PDB entry 6HLS | electron microscopy, 3.21 A resolution | chains A and K of the 12 polymer chains in the assembly

Chain A:
Name: DNA-directed RNA polymerase I subunit RPA190
Organism: Saccharomyces cerevisiae (strain ATCC 204508 / S288c)
Notes: EC 2.7.7.6
UniProt: P10964 (RPA1_YEAST); numbering as in UniProt (aligned over 1-1664)
Amino-acid sequence (1664 residues; numbered 1 to 1664; the number before each row is that of its first residue):
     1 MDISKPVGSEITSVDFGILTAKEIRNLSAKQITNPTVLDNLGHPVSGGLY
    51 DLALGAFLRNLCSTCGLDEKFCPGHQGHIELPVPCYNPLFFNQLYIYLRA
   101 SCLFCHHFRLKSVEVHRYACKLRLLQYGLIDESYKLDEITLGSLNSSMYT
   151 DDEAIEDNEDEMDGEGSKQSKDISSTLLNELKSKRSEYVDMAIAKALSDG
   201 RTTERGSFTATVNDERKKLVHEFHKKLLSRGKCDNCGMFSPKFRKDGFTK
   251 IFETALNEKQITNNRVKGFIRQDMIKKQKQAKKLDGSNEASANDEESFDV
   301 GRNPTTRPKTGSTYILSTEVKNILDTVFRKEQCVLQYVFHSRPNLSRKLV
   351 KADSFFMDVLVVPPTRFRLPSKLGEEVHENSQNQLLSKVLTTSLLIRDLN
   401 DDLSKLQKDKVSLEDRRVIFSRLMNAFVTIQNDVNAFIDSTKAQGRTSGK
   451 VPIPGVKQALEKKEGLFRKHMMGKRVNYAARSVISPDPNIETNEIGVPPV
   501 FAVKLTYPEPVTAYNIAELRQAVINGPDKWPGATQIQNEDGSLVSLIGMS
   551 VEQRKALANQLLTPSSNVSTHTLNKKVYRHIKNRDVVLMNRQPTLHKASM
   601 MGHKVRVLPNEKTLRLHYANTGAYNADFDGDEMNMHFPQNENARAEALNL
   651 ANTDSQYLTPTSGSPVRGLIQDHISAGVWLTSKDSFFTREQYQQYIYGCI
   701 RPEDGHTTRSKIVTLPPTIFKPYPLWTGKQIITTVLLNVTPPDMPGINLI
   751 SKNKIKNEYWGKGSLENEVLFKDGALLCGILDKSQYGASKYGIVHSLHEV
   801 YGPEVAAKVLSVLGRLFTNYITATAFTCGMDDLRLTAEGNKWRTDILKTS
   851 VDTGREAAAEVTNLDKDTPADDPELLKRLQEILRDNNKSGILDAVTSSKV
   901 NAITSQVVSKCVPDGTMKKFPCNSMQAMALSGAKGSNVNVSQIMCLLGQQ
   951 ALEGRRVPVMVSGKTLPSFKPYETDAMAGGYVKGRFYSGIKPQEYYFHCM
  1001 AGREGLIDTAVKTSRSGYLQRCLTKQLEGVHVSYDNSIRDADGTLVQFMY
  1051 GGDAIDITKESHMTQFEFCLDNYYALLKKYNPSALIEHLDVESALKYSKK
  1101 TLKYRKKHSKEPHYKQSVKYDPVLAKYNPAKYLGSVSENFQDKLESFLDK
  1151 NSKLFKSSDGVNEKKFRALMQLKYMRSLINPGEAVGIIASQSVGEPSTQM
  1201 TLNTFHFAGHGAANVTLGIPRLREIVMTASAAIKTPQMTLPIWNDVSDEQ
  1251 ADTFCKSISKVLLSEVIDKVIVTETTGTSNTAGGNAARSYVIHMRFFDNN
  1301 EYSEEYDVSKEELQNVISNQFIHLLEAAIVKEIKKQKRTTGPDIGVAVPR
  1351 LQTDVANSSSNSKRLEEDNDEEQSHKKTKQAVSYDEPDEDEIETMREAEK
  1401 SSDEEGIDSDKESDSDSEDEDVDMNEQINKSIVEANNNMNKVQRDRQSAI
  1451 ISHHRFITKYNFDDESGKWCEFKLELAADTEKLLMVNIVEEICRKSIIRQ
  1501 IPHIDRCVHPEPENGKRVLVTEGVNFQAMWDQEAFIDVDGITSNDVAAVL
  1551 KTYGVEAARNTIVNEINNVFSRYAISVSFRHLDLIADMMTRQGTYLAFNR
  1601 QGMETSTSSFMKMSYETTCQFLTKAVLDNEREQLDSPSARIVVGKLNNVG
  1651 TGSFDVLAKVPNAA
Unresolved in the structure: 141-174, 269-311, 372-378, 407-412, 444-450, 1011-1016, 1154-1159, 1201-1213, 1278-1286, 1339-1439, 1664
Ion coordination: Zn2+ site 1: Cys62, Cys65, Cys72, His75; Zn2+ site 2: Cys102, Cys105, Cys233, Cys236
UniProt features mapped onto this chain:
  - region: Pro992 to Glu1004 (Bridging helix)
  - binding site (Zn(2+)): Cys62, Cys65, Cys72, His75, Cys102, Cys105, Cys233, Cys236
  - binding site (Mg(2+)): Asp627, Asp629, Asp631
  - modified residue (Phosphoserine): Ser889, Ser1636

Chain K:
Name: DNA-directed RNA polymerases I and III subunit RPAC2
Organism: Saccharomyces cerevisiae (strain ATCC 204508 / S288c)
UniProt: P28000 (RPAC2_YEAST); residue numbers follow UniProt; this construct covers 1-142
Amino-acid sequence (142 residues; row label = number of the first residue in the row):
     1 MTEDIEQKKTATEVTPQEPKHIQEEEEQDVDMTGDEEQEEEPDREKIKLL
    51 TQATSEDGTSASFQIVEEDHTLGNALRYVIMKNPDVEFCGYSIPHPSENL
   101 LNIRIQTYGETTAVDALQKGLKDLMDLCDVVESKFTEKIKSM
Unresolved in the structure: 1-44
UniProt features mapped onto this chain:
  - modified residue (Phosphothreonine): Thr15, Thr33
  - cross-link: Lys134 (Glycyl lysine isopeptide (Lys-Gly) (interchain with G-Cter in ubiquitin))

How chain A and chain K interact:
Residue-residue contacts (49):
  Asp487(A) with His95(K), salt bridge
  Asn489(A) with Pro94(K); Pro96(K)
  Ile490(A) with His95(K)
  Arg606(A) with His95(K); Glu98(K), salt bridge
  Leu608(A) with His95(K); Ser97(K)
  Pro609(A) with Ser97(K); Glu98(K)
  Asn610(A) with Ser97(K)
  Glu611(A) with Ser97(K), hydrogen bond
  Arg689(A) with Met81(K); Val86(K), hydrogen bond (side chain-backbone); Glu87(K), hydrogen bond (side chain-backbone); Tyr108(K)
  Glu690(A) with Arg77(K), salt bridge; Tyr78(K); Met81(K); Lys82(K), salt bridge
  Gln693(A) with Met81(K); Glu87(K), hydrogen bond (side chain-backbone); Phe88(K); Cys89(K), hydrogen bond (side chain-backbone)
  Gln694(A) with Arg77(K), hydrogen bond; Gly90(K); Tyr91(K), hydrogen bond (side chain-backbone)
  Tyr697(A) with Phe88(K), hydrophobic; Gly90(K); Tyr91(K); Ser92(K); Asn102(K); Arg104(K)
  Gly698(A) with Ser92(K)
  Arg701(A) with Ser92(K), hydrogen bond; Ile93(K), hydrogen bond (side chain-backbone)
  Glu703(A) with Leu50(K); Gln52(K), hydrogen bond (backbone-side chain); Ala53(K); Ser62(K), hydrogen bond; Asn102(K)
  Ser710(A) with Arg104(K), hydrogen bond (backbone-side chain)
  Lys711(A) with Ser60(K); Glu87(K), salt bridge; Arg104(K); Gln106(K)
  Ile712(A) with Phe88(K), hydrophobic; Gln106(K)
  Thr714(A) with Glu87(K)
Also at the interface, not in a pair above, chain A (23 interface residues in all): Pro488, Val607, Pro702
Also at the interface, not in a pair above, chain K (27 interface residues in all): Ile103

Overview:
Chain A and chain K form an interface of 23 and 27 residues respectively; the contacts include 12 hydrogen
bonds and 5 salt bridges. Polar pairs include Asp487(A)-His95(K), Arg606(A)-Glu98(K) and Glu690(A)-Arg77(K).
UniProt lists 8 Zn2+-binding residues and 3 Mg2+-binding residues on chain A.
Chain A is DNA-directed RNA polymerase I subunit RPA190 and chain K is DNA-directed RNA polymerases I and III
subunit RPAC2, both from Saccharomyces cerevisiae (strain ATCC 204508 / S288c); the structure, Yeast apo RNA
polymerase I*, was determined by electron microscopy together with 6HKO, 6HLQ and 6HLR from the same study.
